8W0G - chains B and D of the 12 polymer chains in the assembly; structure by electron microscopy, 3.80 A resolution.

[Chain B]
Molecule: DNA replication licensing factor MCM3
Organism: Homo sapiens
Notes: EC 3.6.4.12
UniProtKB: P25205 (MCM3_HUMAN); residues 2-808 here = UniProt positions 2-808
Chain sequence (810 residues; row label = number of the first residue in the row; numbers below 1 keep their minus sign (Ser-1 is residue -1)):
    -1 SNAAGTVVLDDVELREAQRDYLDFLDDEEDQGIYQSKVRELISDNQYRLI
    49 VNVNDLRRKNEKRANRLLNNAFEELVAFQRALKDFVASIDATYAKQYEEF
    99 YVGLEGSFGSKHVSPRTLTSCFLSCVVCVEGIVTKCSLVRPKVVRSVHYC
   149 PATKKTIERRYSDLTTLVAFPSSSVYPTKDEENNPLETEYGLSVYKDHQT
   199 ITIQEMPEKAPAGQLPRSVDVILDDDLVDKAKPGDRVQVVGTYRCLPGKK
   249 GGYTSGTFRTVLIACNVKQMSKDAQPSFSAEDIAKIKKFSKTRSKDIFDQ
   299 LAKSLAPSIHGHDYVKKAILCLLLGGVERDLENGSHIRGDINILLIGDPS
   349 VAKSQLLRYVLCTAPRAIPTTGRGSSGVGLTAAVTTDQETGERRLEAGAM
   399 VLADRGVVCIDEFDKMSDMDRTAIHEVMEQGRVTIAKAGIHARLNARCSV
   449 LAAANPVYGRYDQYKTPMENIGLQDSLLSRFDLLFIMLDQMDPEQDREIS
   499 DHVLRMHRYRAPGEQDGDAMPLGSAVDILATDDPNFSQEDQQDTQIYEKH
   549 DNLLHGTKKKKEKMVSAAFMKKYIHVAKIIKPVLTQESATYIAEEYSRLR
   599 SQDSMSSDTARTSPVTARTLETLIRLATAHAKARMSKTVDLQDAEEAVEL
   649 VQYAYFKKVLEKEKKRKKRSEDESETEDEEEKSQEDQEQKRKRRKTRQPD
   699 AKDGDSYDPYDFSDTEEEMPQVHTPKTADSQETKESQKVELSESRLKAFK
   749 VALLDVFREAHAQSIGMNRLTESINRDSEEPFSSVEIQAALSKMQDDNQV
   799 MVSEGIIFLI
Disordered / not traced: -1 to 3, 163-171, 247-254, 525-560, 605-609, 656-808
Differences from the reference sequence: expression tag (-1 to 1)
Curated features (UniProtKB/Swiss-Prot):
  - motif: Ser477 to Asp480 (Arginine finger)
  - binding site (ADP): Gln353, Leu393, Glu394, Ala395, Ala397
  - binding site (ATP): Ala523, Arg664
  - modified residue: Ala2 (N-acetylalanine), Ser160 (Phosphoserine), Ser275 (Phosphoserine), Lys293 (N6-acetyllysine), Ser535 (Phosphoserine), Lys547 (N6-acetyllysine), Ser611 (Phosphoserine), Ser668 (Phosphoserine), Ser672 (Phosphoserine), Thr674 (Phosphothreonine), Ser681 (Phosphoserine), Tyr708 (Phosphotyrosine), Ser711 (Phosphoserine), Thr713 (Phosphothreonine), Thr722 (Phosphothreonine), Thr725 (Phosphothreonine), Ser728 (Phosphoserine), Ser734 (Phosphoserine)
  - mutagenesis: Ser535 (S535A: 50% reduction in phosphorylation by ATM or ATR)
Bound ions: Mg2+: Ser352 (together with ADP)
Ligand contacts:
  - ADP (adenosine-5'-diphosphate): Ser306, Ile307, His308, His310, Asp346, Pro347, Ser348, Val349, Ala350, Lys351, Ser352, Gln353, Ile497, Val501
  - ATP (adenosine-5'-triphosphate): Glu427, Ala615, Arg616, Glu619

[Chain D]
Molecule: DNA replication licensing factor MCM5
Organism: Homo sapiens
Notes: EC 3.6.4.12
UniProtKB: P33992 (MCM5_HUMAN); numbering as in UniProt (aligned over 1-734)
Chain sequence (734 residues; numbered 1 to 734; the number before each row is that of its first residue):
     1 MSGFDDPGIFYSDSFGGDAQADEGQARKSQLQRRFKEFLRQYRVGTDRTG
    51 FTFKYRDELKRHYNLGEYWIEVEMEDLASFDEDLADYLYKQPAEHLQLLE
   101 EAAKEVADEVTRPRPSGEEVLQDIQVMLKSDASPSSIRSLKSDMMSHLVK
   151 IPGIIIAASAVRAKATRISIQCRSCRNTLTNIAMRPGLEGYALPRKCNTD
   201 QAGRPKCPLDPYFIMPDKCKCVDFQTLKLQELPDAVPHGEMPRHMQLYCD
   251 RYLCDKVVPGNRVTIMGIYSIKKFGLTTSRGRDRVGVGIRSSYIRVLGIQ
   301 VDTDGSGRSFAGAVSPQEEEEFRRLAALPNVYEVISKSIAPSIFGGTDMK
   351 KAIACLLFGGSRKRLPDGLTRRGDINLLMLGDPGTAKSQLLKFVEKCSPI
   401 GVYTSGKGSSAAGLTASVMRDPSSRNFIMEGGAMVLADGGVVCIDEFDKM
   451 REDDRVAIHEAMEQQTISIAKAGITTTLNSRCSVLAAANSVFGRWDETKG
   501 EDNIDFMPTILSRFDMIFIVKDEHNEERDVMLAKHVITLHVSALTQTQAV
   551 EGEIDLAKLKKFIAYCRVKCGPRLSAEAAEKLKNRYIIMRSGARQHERDS
   601 DRRSSIPITVRQLEAIVRIAEALSKMKLQPFATEADVEEALRLFQVSTLD
   651 AALSGTLSGVEGFTSQEDQEMLSRIEKQLKRRFAIGSQVSEHSIIKDFTK
   701 QKYPEHAIHKVLQLMLRRGEIQHRMQRKVLYRLK
Disordered / not traced: 1, 12-25, 198-207, 273-291, 307-313, 491-506, 521-552, 594-606, 661-664, 685-689, 719-734
Curated features (UniProtKB/Swiss-Prot):
  - binding site (ADP): Arg371
  - modified residue: Ser2 (N-acetylserine), Ser315 (Phosphoserine), Lys392 (N6-acetyllysine), Lys396 (N6-acetyllysine), Ser605 (Phosphoserine), Lys696 (N6-acetyllysine)
  - natural variant: Thr466 (T466I: In MGORS8)
Bound ions: Zn2+: Cys172, Cys175, Cys197
Ligand contacts: ADP (adenosine-5'-diphosphate): Arg371, Glu463, Val610, Arg611, Glu614

[How chain B and chain D interact]
Contacting residue pairs (124):
  Thr4(B) - Arg176(D)
  Arg55(B) - Ser116(D)  hydrogen bond
  Glu59(B) - Ser116(D)  hydrogen bond
  Asn63(B) - Ser116(D)  hydrogen bond
  Asn63(B) - Gly117(D)
  Thr117(B) - Asp223(D)
  Ser118(B) - Cys221(D)  hydrogen bond (side chain-backbone)
  Ser118(B) - Val222(D)  hydrogen bond (side chain-backbone)
  Ser118(B) - Asp223(D)  hydrogen bond (backbone-side chain)
  Leu121(B) - Cys221(D)  hydrophobic
  Ser122(B) - Asp217(D)
  Gln202(B) - Lys471(D)
  Gln202(B) - Ala472(D)
  Gln202(B) - Gly473(D)
  Gln202(B) - Ile474(D)
  Ala208(B) - Ile474(D)  hydrophobic
  Pro209(B) - Ile474(D)
  Ala210(B) - Thr476(D)  hydrogen bond (backbone-side chain)
  Ala210(B) - Thr477(D)  hydrogen bond (backbone-backbone)
  Gly211(B) - Val258(D)
  Gly211(B) - Thr476(D)  hydrogen bond (backbone-side chain)
  Gln212(B) - Asp255(D)
  Gln212(B) - Thr476(D)  hydrogen bond (backbone-side chain)
  Leu213(B) - Ser159(D)
  Leu213(B) - Met429(D)  hydrophobic
  Pro214(B) - Lys471(D)
  Pro214(B) - Ile474(D)  hydrophobic
  Arg215(B) - Val161(D)
  Arg215(B) - Asp255(D)  salt bridge
  Arg242(B) - Asp217(D)  salt bridge
  Cys243(B) - Cys221(D)  hydrophobic
  Thr255(B) - Arg162(D)
  Thr255(B) - Ala163(D)
  Thr255(B) - Lys164(D)
  Thr255(B) - Ala165(D)
  Phe256(B) - Ala163(D)  hydrogen bond (backbone-backbone)
  Phe256(B) - Ala165(D)  hydrophobic
  Phe256(B) - Ile214(D)  hydrophobic
  Thr258(B) - Ala163(D)
  Ser302(B) - Asp367(D)
  Pro305(B) - Asp367(D)
  Ser306(B) - Leu365(D)
  Ser306(B) - Arg371(D)  hydrogen bond
  Ser348(B) - Thr609(D)  hydrogen bond
  Ser348(B) - Val610(D)
  Ser348(B) - Arg611(D)  hydrogen bond (side chain-backbone)
  Gln353(B) - Arg371(D)
  Arg356(B) - Gln464(D)  hydrogen bond
  Tyr357(B) - Asp367(D)
  Tyr357(B) - Leu369(D)  hydrophobic
  Glu387(B) - Arg420(D)  salt bridge
  Glu387(B) - Arg425(D)  salt bridge
  Leu400(B) - Ala472(D)
  Leu400(B) - Gly473(D)
  Asp412(B) - Arg717(D)  hydrogen bond (backbone-side chain)
  Lys413(B) - Arg717(D)
  Val455(B) - Lys710(D)
  Val455(B) - Leu714(D)  hydrophobic
  Tyr456(B) - Gln669(D)  hydrogen bond
  Tyr456(B) - Lys710(D)
  Arg458(B) - Pro607(D)
  Arg458(B) - Ser665(D)
  Arg458(B) - Gln669(D)
  Lys463(B) - Gln669(D)
  Glu467(B) - Arg718(D)
  Asp487(B) - Arg590(D)  salt bridge
  Gln488(B) - Arg590(D)  hydrogen bond (backbone-side chain)
  Met489(B) - Arg590(D)
  Pro491(B) - Ile587(D)
  Pro491(B) - Ser591(D)
  Asp494(B) - Ile587(D)
  Asp494(B) - Arg590(D)  salt bridge
  Arg495(B) - Ile587(D)
  Ser498(B) - Lys583(D)
  Ser498(B) - Tyr586(D)
  Ser498(B) - Leu613(D)
  Asp499(B) - Lys583(D)  salt bridge
  Val501(B) - Leu613(D)  hydrophobic
  Leu502(B) - Ala579(D)
  Leu502(B) - Lys583(D)
  Leu502(B) - Leu613(D)  hydrophobic
  Leu502(B) - Val617(D)  hydrophobic
  Met504(B) - Pro366(D)  hydrophobic
  His505(B) - Lys363(D)  hydrogen bond
  His505(B) - Arg573(D)  hydrogen bond (backbone-side chain)
  His505(B) - Glu614(D)
  His505(B) - Val617(D)
  Arg506(B) - Arg573(D)  hydrogen bond (backbone-side chain)
  Arg506(B) - Leu574(D)
  Arg506(B) - Ala576(D)
  Arg506(B) - Ala579(D)
  Tyr507(B) - Pro366(D)  hydrophobic
  Tyr507(B) - Arg573(D)  hydrogen bond (backbone-side chain)
  Arg508(B) - Gly571(D)  hydrogen bond (side chain-backbone)
  Arg508(B) - Arg573(D)
  Asp514(B) - Gly571(D)
  Asp514(B) - Pro630(D)
  Asp514(B) - Phe631(D)
  Gly515(B) - Lys569(D)
  Gly515(B) - Cys570(D)
  Gly515(B) - Gly571(D)  hydrogen bond (backbone-backbone)
  Asp516(B) - Val568(D)
  Asp516(B) - Lys569(D)  hydrogen bond (backbone-backbone)
  Asp516(B) - Cys570(D)
  Asp516(B) - Gly571(D)
  Ala517(B) - Gly571(D)
  Met518(B) - Arg362(D)  hydrogen bond
  Met518(B) - Arg364(D)
  Pro519(B) - Asp304(D)
  Pro519(B) - Gly305(D)
  Pro519(B) - Arg362(D)  hydrogen bond (backbone-side chain)
  Leu520(B) - Gly305(D)
  Leu520(B) - Arg362(D)
  Leu520(B) - Gly439(D)
  Leu520(B) - Arg481(D)
  Gly521(B) - Thr303(D)
  Gly521(B) - Asn479(D)
  Gly521(B) - Arg481(D)  hydrogen bond (backbone-side chain)
  Ser522(B) - Asn261(D)  hydrogen bond
  Ser522(B) - Asp302(D)
  Ser522(B) - Thr303(D)
  Ser522(B) - Asn479(D)  hydrogen bond (backbone-side chain)
  Ala523(B) - Asn479(D)  hydrogen bond (backbone-side chain)
  Val524(B) - Asn479(D)
Interface residues without a listed pair, chain B (76 interface residues in all): Asn67, Thr132, Lys133, Pro205, Leu244, Pro245, Pro347, Ser352, Ile366, Arg371, Glu410, Asp460
Interface residues without a listed pair, chain D (88 interface residues in all): Pro216, Cys219, Arg262, Thr370, Asp438, Val456, His459, Glu460, Glu463, Thr475, Thr509, Arg513, Pro572, Glu580, Asn584, Ala593, Gln666, Leu672

[In short]
76 residues of chain B and 88 residues of chain D are in contact, with 31 hydrogen bonds and 7 salt bridges.
Among the polar pairs are Arg215(B)-Asp255(D), Arg242(B)-Asp217(D) and Glu387(B)-Arg420(D). ADP is bound
between chain B and chain D. Bound to chain B: ATP.
Here chain B is DNA replication licensing factor MCM3 and chain D is DNA replication licensing factor MCM5,
both from Homo sapiens. Entry 8W0G (Cryo-EM structure of a human MCM2-7 dimer) was determined by electron
microscopy (same publication as 8W0E, 8W0F, 8W0I and 9CAQ).
